Entry 5VU7 (X-ray diffraction, 2.72 A resolution); this record covers chains A and P of the 3 polymer chains in the assembly.

[Chain A]
Molecule: DNA polymerase
Source organism: Thermococcus kodakarensis
Notes: EC 2.7.7.7
UniProt: D0VWU9 (D0VWU9_THEKO); residue numbers follow UniProt; this construct covers 1-774
Chain sequence (774 residues; row label = number of the first residue in the row):
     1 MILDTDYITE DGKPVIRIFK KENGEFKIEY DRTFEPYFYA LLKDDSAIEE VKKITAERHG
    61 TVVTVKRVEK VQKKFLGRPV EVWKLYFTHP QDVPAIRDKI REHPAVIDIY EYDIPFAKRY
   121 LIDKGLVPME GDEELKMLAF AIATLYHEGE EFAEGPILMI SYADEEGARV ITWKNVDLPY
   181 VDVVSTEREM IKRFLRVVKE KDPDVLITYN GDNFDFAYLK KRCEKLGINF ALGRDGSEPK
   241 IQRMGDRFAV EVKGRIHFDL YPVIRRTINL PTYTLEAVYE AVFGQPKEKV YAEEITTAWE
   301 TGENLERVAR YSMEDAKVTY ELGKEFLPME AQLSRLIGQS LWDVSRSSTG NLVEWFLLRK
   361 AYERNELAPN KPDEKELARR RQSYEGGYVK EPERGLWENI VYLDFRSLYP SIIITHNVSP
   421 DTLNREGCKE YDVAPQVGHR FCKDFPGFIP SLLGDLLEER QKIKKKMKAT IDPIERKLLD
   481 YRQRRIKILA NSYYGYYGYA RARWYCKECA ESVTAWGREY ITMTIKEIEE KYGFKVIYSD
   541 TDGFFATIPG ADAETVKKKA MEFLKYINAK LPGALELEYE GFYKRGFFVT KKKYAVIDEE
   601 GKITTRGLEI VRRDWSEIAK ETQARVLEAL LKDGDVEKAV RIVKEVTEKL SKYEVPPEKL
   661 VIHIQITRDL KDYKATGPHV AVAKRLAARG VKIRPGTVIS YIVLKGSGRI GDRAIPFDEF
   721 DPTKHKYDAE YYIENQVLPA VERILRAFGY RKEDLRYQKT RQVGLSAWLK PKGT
Disordered / not traced: 757-774
Construct notes: engineered mutation Ala141 (Asp in D0VWU9), Ala143 (Glu in D0VWU9), His147 (Glu in D0VWU9), Arg485 (Ala in D0VWU9), Lys584 (Glu in D0VWU9), Ile664 (Glu in D0VWU9)
Cystine bridges: Cys428-Cys442, Cys506-Cys509
Ligand contacts: FA2 (5-(6-amino-9H-purin-9-yl)-4-hydroxytetrahydrofuran-3-yl dihydrogen phosphate): Phe405, Arg406, Ser407, Leu408, Tyr409, Asn491, Tyr494, Thr541, Asp542
What the authors report for this chain:
  - catalytic residues: Asp404, Asp540, Asp542 (by similarity / conservation)
  - mutagenesis - A485R, E664I: increased catalytic activity (TNA synthesis activity) (citing earlier work)

[Chain P]
Molecule: DNA/TNA hybrid primer
Sequence (12 nucleotides; numbered 1 to 12; the number before each row is that of its first residue):
     1 CGCGAACTGC GX
Modified residues: 9O4 ((3R,5R)-5-(6-amino-9H-purin-9-yl)oxolan-3-yl dihydrogen phosphate) at position 12

[Chain A / chain P interface]
Residue-residue contacts - 32 pairs, chain A then chain P:
  Asn269(A) with DC10(P), hydrogen bond to the phosphate
  Asp540(A) with 9O4_12(P), sugar contact
  Thr541(A) with 9O4_12(P), hydrogen bond to the sugar
  Asp542(A) with 9O4_12(P), sugar contact
  Lys592(A) with DG11(P), hydrogen bond to the base; 9O4_12(P), sugar contact
  Tyr594(A) with 9O4_12(P), base contact
  Arg606(A) with DG11(P), phosphate contact; 9O4_12(P), base contact
  Gly607(A) with DC10(P), phosphate contact; DG11(P), hydrogen bond to the phosphate
  Val611(A) with DC10(P), phosphate contact; DG11(P), phosphate contact
  Arg612(A) with DT8(P), hydrogen bond to the base; DG9(P), hydrogen bond to the base; DC10(P), phosphate contact
  Arg613(A) with DG9(P), salt bridge to the phosphate; DC10(P), hydrogen bond to the phosphate
  Ile664(A) with DT8(P), sugar contact; DG9(P), phosphate contact
  Gln665(A) with DT8(P), phosphate contact; DG9(P), hydrogen bond to the phosphate
  Thr667(A) with DT8(P), hydrogen bond to the phosphate
  Arg668(A) with DC7(P), salt bridge to the phosphate; DT8(P), salt bridge to the phosphate
  Tyr673(A) with DC7(P), phosphate contact; DT8(P), hydrogen bond to the phosphate
  Lys674(A) with DA6(P), salt bridge to the phosphate; DC7(P), hydrogen bond to the phosphate
  Ala675(A) with DA6(P), phosphate contact; DC7(P), hydrogen bond to the phosphate
  His679(A) with DT8(P), salt bridge to the phosphate
Interface residues without a listed pair, chain A (22 interface residues in all): Tyr402, Thr605, Asp614
Interface residues without a listed pair, chain P (8 interface residues in all): DA5

[Overview]
Chain A and chain P form an interface of 22 and 8 residues respectively, with 12 hydrogen bonds and 5 salt
bridges. Polar pairs include Lys592(A)-DG11(P), Arg612(A)-DT8(P) and Arg612(A)-DG9(P). Bound to chain A:
compound FA2. From the paper: catalytic residues Asp404(A), Asp540(A) and Asp542(A); A485R and E664I of chain
A increase catalytic activity (TNA synthesis activity).
Chain A is DNA polymerase (Thermococcus kodakarensis) and chain P is DNA/TNA hybrid primer; the structure, TNA
polymerase, open ternary complex, was determined by X-ray diffraction (same publication as 5VU5, 5VU6, 5VU8
and 5VU9).
